1EH9 - chain A; structure by X-ray diffraction, 3.00 A resolution.

Chain A:
Protein: Glycosyltrehalose trehalohydrolase
Source organism: Sulfolobus solfataricus
Notes: EC 3.2.1.1
UniProtKB: Q55088 (Q55088_SULSO); residues 1-558 here = UniProt positions 1-558
Chain sequence (558 residues; each row starts with the number of its first residue):
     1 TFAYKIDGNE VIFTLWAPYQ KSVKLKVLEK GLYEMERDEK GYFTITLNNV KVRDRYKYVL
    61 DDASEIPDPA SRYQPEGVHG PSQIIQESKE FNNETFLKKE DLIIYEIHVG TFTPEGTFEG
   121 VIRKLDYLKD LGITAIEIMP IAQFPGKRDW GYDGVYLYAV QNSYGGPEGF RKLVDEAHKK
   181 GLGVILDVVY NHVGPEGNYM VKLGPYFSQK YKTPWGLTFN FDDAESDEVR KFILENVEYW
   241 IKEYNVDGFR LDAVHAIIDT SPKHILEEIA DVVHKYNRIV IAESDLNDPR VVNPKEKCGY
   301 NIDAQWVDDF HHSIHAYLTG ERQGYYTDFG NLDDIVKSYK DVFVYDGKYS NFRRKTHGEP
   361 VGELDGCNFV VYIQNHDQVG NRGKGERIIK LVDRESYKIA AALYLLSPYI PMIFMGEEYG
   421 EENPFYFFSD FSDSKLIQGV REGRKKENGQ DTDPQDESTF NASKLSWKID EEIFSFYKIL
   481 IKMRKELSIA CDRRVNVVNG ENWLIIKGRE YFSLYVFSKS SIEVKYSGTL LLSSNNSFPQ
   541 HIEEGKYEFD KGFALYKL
Not modelled in the structure: 558
Disulfide bonds: Cys298 forms a disulfide with the same residue of a neighbouring copy of this chain
Disulfide bonds: Cys367-Cys491

In short:
Chain A is Glycosyltrehalose trehalohydrolase (Sulfolobus solfataricus); the structure, Crystal structure of
sulfolobus solfataricus glycosyltrehalose trehalohydrolase, was determined by X-ray diffraction, deposited
together with 1EHA.
